5X6E - chains M and P of the 4 polymer chains in the assembly; structure by X-ray diffraction, 2.99 A resolution.

Chain M:
Molecule: Listeriolysin positive regulatory factor A
From: Listeria monocytogenes
Reference sequence: Q4TVQ0 (Q4TVQ0_LISMN); residue numbers follow UniProt; this construct covers 1-237
Chain sequence (237 residues; numbered 1 to 237; the number before each row is that of its first residue):
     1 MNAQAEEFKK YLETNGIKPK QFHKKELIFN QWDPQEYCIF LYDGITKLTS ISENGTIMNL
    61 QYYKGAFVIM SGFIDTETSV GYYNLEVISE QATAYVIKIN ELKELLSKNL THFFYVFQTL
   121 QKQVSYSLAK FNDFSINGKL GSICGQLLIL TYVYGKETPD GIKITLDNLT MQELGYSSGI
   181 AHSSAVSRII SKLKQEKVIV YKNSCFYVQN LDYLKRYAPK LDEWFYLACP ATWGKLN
Unresolved in the structure: 1
Small-molecule neighbours: glutathione (GSH): Gln-61, Tyr-62, Tyr-63, Lys-64, Ala-66, Phe-67, Lys-122, Gln-123, Tyr-126, Lys-130, Gln-146, Ile-149, Leu-150, Tyr-154, Trp-224, Cys-229
Reported in the primary citation:
  - binding site for glutathione: Gln-61, Tyr-62 to Ala-66, Phe-67, Lys-122, Tyr-126, Tyr-154, Trp-224

Chain P:
Molecule: 29-nt DNA strand
Sequence (29 nucleotides; each row starts with the number of its first residue):
     1 GGTAGGCATT AACATTTGTT AACGACGAT
Unresolved in the structure: 1

How chain M and chain P interact:
Residue-residue contacts (9):
  Thr-170(M) with DA8(P), phosphate contact
  Met-171(M) with DA8(P), hydrogen bond to the phosphate; DT9(P), phosphate contact
  Ser-183(M) with DT9(P), base contact
  Ser-184(M) with DT10(P), base contact
  Ser-187(M) with DT9(P), phosphate contact; DT10(P), base contact
  Ile-190(M) with DT9(P), phosphate contact
  Ser-191(M) with DT10(P), hydrogen bond to the phosphate
Interface residues without a listed pair, chain M (11 interface residues in all): Leu-169, Gln-172, Arg-188, Tyr-201
Interface residues without a listed pair, chain P (6 interface residues in all): DC7, DA11, DA12

Overview:
Chain M and chain P form an interface of 11 and 6 residues respectively, with 2 hydrogen bonds. Among the
polar pairs are Met-171(M)/DA8(P) and Ser-191(M)/DT10(P). Bound to chain M: glutathione. The paper reports a
binding site for glutathione at Gln-61(M), Tyr-62(M) and Phe-67(M) among others.
Here chain M is Listeriolysin positive regulatory factor A (Listeria monocytogenes) and chain P is a 29-nt DNA
strand. Entry 5X6E (Crystal structure of PrfA-DNA binary complex) was determined by X-ray diffraction,
deposited together with 5X6D.
